7RBN - chains A and P of the 4 polymer chains in the assembly; structure by X-ray diffraction, 2.90 A resolution.

# Chain A
Name: DNA polymerase beta
Organism: Homo sapiens
Notes: EC 2.7.7.7, 4.2.99.-
UniProt: P06746 (DPOLB_HUMAN); residue numbers follow UniProt; this construct covers 1-335
Amino-acid sequence (341 residues; row label = number of the first residue in the row):
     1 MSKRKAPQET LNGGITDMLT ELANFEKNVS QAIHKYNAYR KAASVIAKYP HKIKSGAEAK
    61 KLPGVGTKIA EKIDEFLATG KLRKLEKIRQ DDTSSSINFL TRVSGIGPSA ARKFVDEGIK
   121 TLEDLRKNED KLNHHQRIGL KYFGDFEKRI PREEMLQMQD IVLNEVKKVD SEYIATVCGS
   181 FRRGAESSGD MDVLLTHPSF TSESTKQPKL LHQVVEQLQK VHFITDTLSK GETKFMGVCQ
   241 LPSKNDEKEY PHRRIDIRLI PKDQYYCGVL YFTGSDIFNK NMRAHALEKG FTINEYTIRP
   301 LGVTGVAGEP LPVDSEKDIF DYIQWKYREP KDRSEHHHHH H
Unresolved in the structure: 1-9, 334-341
Sequence notes: expression tag (336-341)
Covalently attached groups: 2-deoxy-3,5-di-O-phosphono-D-erythro-pentitol (QPJ) linked to Lys72
Ion coordination: Mg2+: Lys60, Leu62
Small-molecule neighbours: QPJ (2-deoxy-3,5-di-O-phosphono-D-erythro-pentitol): Glu26, Lys35, Tyr39, Lys68, Lys84
Swiss-Prot annotation at these positions:
  - region: Arg183 to Asp192 (DNA-binding)
  - active site: Lys72 (Nucleophile)
  - binding site (K(+)): Lys60, Leu62, Val65, Thr101, Val103, Ile106
  - binding site (Na(+)): Lys60, Leu62, Val65, Thr101, Val103, Ile106
  - binding site (dATP): Arg149, Ser180, Arg183, Gly189, Asp190
  - binding site (dCTP): Arg149, Ser180, Arg183, Gly189, Asp190
  - binding site (dGTP): Arg149, Ser180, Arg183, Gly189, Asp190, Asp192
  - binding site (dTTP): Arg149, Ser180, Arg183, Gly189, Asp190
  - binding site (Mg(2+)): Asp190, Asp192, Asp256
  - modified residue: Lys72 (N6-acetyllysine), Arg83 (Omega-N-methylarginine), Arg152 (Omega-N-methylarginine)
  - cross-link (Glycyl lysine isopeptide (Lys-Gly)): Lys41 (interchain with G-Cter in ubiquitin), Lys61 (interchain with G-Cter in ubiquitin), Lys81 (interchain with G-Cter in ubiquitin)
  - natural variant: Leu22 (L22P: Found in a gastric cancer sample; uncertain significance), Tyr39 (Y39C: Found in a gastric cancer sample; uncertain significance), Gly118 (G118V: Decreased DNA-directed DNA polymerase activity), Arg137 (R137Q: Decreased function in base-excision repair), Arg149 (R149I: Decreased DNA-directed DNA polymerase activity), Asp160 (D160N: Found in a gastric cancer sample; uncertain significance), Cys239 (C239R: Found in a gastric cancer sample; uncertain significance), Lys289 (K289M: Found in a colon cancer sample; uncertain significance), Asn294 (N294D: Found in a gastric cancer sample; uncertain significance), Glu295 (E295K: Found in a gastric cancer sample; uncertain significance)
  - mutagenesis: Phe25 (F25W: No effect on 5'-dRP lyase activity. Decreased ssDNA binding), His34 (H34G: Decreased 5'-dRP lyase activity. Decreased ssDNA binding), Lys35 (K35A: Decreased 5'-dRP lyase activity. Decreased ssDNA binding. Loss of 5'-dRP lyase activity; when associated with A-68 and A-72. Decreased ssDNA binding; when associated with A-68 and A-72 ...), Tyr39 (Y39F: No effect on 5'-dRP lyase activity; Y39Q: Abolishes DNA polymerase and 5'-dRP lyase activity), Lys41 (K41R: Abolishes ubiquitination; when associated with R-61 and R-81), Lys60 (K60A: Decreased 5'-dRP lyase activity. Decreased ssDNA binding), Lys61 (K61R: Abolishes ubiquitination; when associated with R-41 and R-81), Lys68 (K68A: No effect on 5'-dRP lyase activity. Decreased ssDNA binding. Loss of 5'-dRP lyase activity; when associated with A-35 and A-72. Decreased ssDNA binding; when associated with A-35 and A-72 ...), Glu71 (E71Q: No effect on 5'-dRP lyase activity. No effect on structure shown by circular dichroism. No effect on ssDNA binding), Lys72 (K72A: Severely reduced 5'-dRP lyase activity. Does not affect ssDNA binding. Loss of 5'-dRP lyase activity; when associated with A-35 and A-68. Decreased ssDNA binding ...), Glu75 (E75A: Slightly decreased 5'-dRP lyase activity. Decreased ssDNA binding. No effect on structure shown by circular dichroism), Lys81 (K81R: Abolishes ubiquitination; when associated with R-41 and R-61), 5 further mutagenesis entries in UniProt
From the paper describing this entry:
  - conformationally variable residues: Asp190, Asp192, Asp256, Tyr271, Phe272
  - catalytic residues: Glu71 (proposed by the authors, not directly observed)

# Chain P
Molecule: 11-nt DNA strand
Sequence (11 nucleotides; numbered 1 to 11; the number before each row is that of its first residue):
     1 GCTGATGCGC C

# Chain A / chain P interface
Pairs across the interface - 14 pairs, chain A then chain P:
  Ser104(A) with DG9(P), phosphate contact
  Gly105(A) with DC8(P), sugar contact; DG9(P), hydrogen bond to the phosphate
  Ile106(A) with DG9(P), phosphate contact
  Gly107(A) with DC8(P), hydrogen bond to the phosphate; DG9(P), phosphate contact
  Pro108(A) with DC8(P), phosphate contact
  Ser109(A) with DG7(P), phosphate contact; DC8(P), hydrogen bond to the phosphate
  Ala110(A) with DC8(P), hydrogen bond to the phosphate
  Asp190(A) with DC11(P), phosphate contact
  Asp192(A) with DC11(P), phosphate contact
  Arg254(A) with DC10(P), salt bridge to the phosphate
  Asp276(A) with DC11(P), base contact
Interface residues without a listed pair, chain A (17 interface residues in all): Arg40, Val103, His135, Lys234, Asp256, Tyr271

# Overview
The interface between chain A and chain P involves 17 residues on one side and 5 on the other, with 4 hydrogen
bonds and 1 salt bridge. Polar contacts include Gly105(A)-DG9(P), Gly107(A)-DC8(P) and Ser109(A)-DC8(P).
Compound QPJ is covalently linked to Lys72(A). From the paper: the catalytic residue Glu71(A); conformational
variability at Asp190(A), Asp192(A) and Asp256(A) among others.
Chain A is DNA polymerase beta (Homo sapiens) and chain P is an 11-nt DNA strand; the structure, Human DNA
polymerase beta crosslinked complex, 20 min Ca to Mg exchange, was determined by X-ray diffraction together
with 7RBE, 7RBF, 7RBG, 7RBH, 7RBI, 7RBJ and 4 further entries from the same study.
